PDB entry 7Z94 | X-ray diffraction, 1.74 A resolution | chain A

Chain A:
Molecule: Putative dehydrogenase/oxygenase subunit (Flavoprotein)
From: Variovorax paradoxus EPS
UniProtKB: E6V140 (E6V140_VARPE); numbering as in UniProt (aligned over 1-412)
Chain sequence (433 residues; row label = number of the first residue in the row; numbers below 1 keep their minus sign (Met-20 is residue -20)):
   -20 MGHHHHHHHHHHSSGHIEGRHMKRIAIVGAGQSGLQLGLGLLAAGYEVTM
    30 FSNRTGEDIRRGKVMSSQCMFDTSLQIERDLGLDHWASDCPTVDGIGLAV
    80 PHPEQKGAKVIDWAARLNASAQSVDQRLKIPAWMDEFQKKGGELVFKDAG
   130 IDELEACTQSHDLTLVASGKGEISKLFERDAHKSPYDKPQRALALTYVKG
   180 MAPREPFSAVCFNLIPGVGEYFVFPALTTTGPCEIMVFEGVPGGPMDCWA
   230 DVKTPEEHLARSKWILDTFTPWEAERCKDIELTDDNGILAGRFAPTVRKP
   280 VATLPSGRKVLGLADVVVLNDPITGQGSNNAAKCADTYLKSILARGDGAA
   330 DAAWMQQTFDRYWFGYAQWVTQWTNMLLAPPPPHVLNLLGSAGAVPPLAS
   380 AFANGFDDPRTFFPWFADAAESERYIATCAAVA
Disordered / not traced: -20 to -1
Sequence notes: initiating methionine (-20); expression tag (-19 to 0)
Bound ions: Na+ near Ser31 (its only coordinating residue here)
Residues lining bound ligands:
  - FAD (flavin-adenine dinucleotide): Val7, Gly8, Ala9, Gly10, Gln11, Ser12, Gly13, Phe30, Ser31, Asn32, Arg33, Met44, Ser45, Ser46, Gln47, Cys48, Gln105, Ile109, Lys126, Asp127, Ala128, Ala146, Ser147, Gly148, Lys149, Gly150, Ile152, Leu174, Phe203, Leu268, Phe272, Leu292, Ala293, Asp294, Pro301, Gly304, Gln305, Gly306, Ser307, Asn308, Ala310
  - indole (IND), molecule 1: Lys2, Ile4, Tyr25, Asp141, Leu142, Ile321, Arg324, Gly325, Gly327, Ala328, Ala329, Trp333
  - indole (IND), molecule 2: Ser46, Cys48, Phe50, Val189, Phe191, Phe201, Phe203, Val216, Pro301, Ile302, Thr303, Gly304, Phe385
  - indole (IND), molecule 3: Val79, Pro80, His81, Pro82, Val89, Pro195
  - indole (IND), molecule 4: Phe191, Leu193, Phe201, Ile302, Leu356, Leu368, Phe381, Phe385
  - indole (IND), molecule 5: Gly223, Pro224, Asp226, Cys227, Trp243
  - indole (IND), molecule 6: Trp352, Leu356, Val364, Leu367, Leu368, Phe381, Phe385, Phe391, Trp394, Phe395
  - indole (IND), molecule 7: Met355, Leu356, Ala358, Pro359, Pro360, Pro361, Val364, Phe395, Ala396
From the paper describing this entry:
  - binding site for indole: Phe191, Phe201, Thr303, Gly304
  - conformationally variable residues (side-chain flip): Phe191, Phe201
  - mutagenesis - F191M (6-fold): increased binding to styrene
  - mutagenesis - F191M (7-fold): decreased catalytic activity on styrene
  - mutagenesis - F191M/F201A (10-fold): increased catalytic activity on BPS

Overview:
Chain A binds flavin-adenine dinucleotide and 7 copies of indole. From the paper: a binding site for indole at
Phe191, Phe201 and Thr303 among others; F191M increases binding to styrene.
Chain A is Putative dehydrogenase/oxygenase subunit (Flavoprotein) (Variovorax paradoxus EPS); the structure,
Crystal structure of Variovorax paradoxus indole monooxygenase (VpIndA1) in complex with indole, was
determined by X-ray diffraction together with 7Z4X, 7Z97, 7Z99 and 7ZCA from the same study.
